5E2Y - chains A and D of the 6 polymer chains in the assembly; structure by X-ray diffraction, 2.60 A resolution.

Chain A:
Molecule: Hemagglutinin
Source organism: Influenza A virus (A/duck/Egypt/10185SS/2010(H5N1))
UniProt: G8IPF0 (G8IPF0_9INFA); the construct lacks a stretch of the UniProt sequence, so the offset changes along the chain: 11-55 = UniProt 17-61; 56-83 = UniProt 63-90; 84-96 = UniProt 92-104; 97-125 = UniProt 106-134; 2 more segments
Amino-acid sequence (333 residues; row label = number of the first residue in the row; a row labelled like 125A-125B holds insertion residues (125A, then the next letters in order)):
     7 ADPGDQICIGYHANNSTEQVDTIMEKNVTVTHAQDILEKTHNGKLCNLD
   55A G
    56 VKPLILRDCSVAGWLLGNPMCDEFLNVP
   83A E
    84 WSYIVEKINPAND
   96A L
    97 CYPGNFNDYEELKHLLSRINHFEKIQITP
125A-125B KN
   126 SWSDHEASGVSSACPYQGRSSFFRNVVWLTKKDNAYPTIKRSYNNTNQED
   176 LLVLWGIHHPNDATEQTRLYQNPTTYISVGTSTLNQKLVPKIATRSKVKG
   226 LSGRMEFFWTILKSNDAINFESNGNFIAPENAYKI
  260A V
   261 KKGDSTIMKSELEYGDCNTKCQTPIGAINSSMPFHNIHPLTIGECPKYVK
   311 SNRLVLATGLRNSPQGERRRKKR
Disordered / not traced: 7, 325-333
Disulfide bonds: Cys52-Cys277, Cys64-Cys76, Cys97-Cys139, Cys281-Cys305
Glycans and other covalent adducts: glycan linked to Asn169
Differences from the reference sequence: expression tag (7-10); engineered mutation Leu226 (Gln237 in G8IPF0)
What the authors report for this chain:
  - mutagenesis - Q226L: increased binding to LSTc
  - mutagenesis - Q226L: decreased binding to LSTa
  - specificity-determining residues: Leu226 (proposed by the authors, not directly observed)

Chain D:
Molecule: Hemagglutinin
Source organism: Influenza A virus
UniProt: G8IPF0 (G8IPF0_9INFA); residues 2-175 here correspond to UniProt positions 347-520 (UniProt number = residue number + 345)
Amino-acid sequence (180 residues; each row starts with the number of its first residue):
     1 GLFGAIAGFIEGGWQGMVDGWYGYHHSNEQGSGYAADKESTQKAIDGVTN
    51 KVNSIIDKMNTQFEAVGREFNNLERRIENLNKKMEDGFLDVWTYNAELLV
   101 LMENERTLDFHDSNVKNLYDKVRLQLRDNAKELGNGCFEFYHRCDNECME
   151 SVRNGTYDYPQYSEEARLKREEISGRLVPR
Disordered / not traced: 176-180
Disulfide bonds: Cys144-Cys148
Differences from the reference sequence: expression tag (1, 176-180)

How chain A and chain D interact:
Residue-residue contacts - 11 pairs, chain A then chain D:
  Asp104(A) - Leu73(D)
  Glu106(A) - Arg76(D)
  Glu107(A) - Asn72(D)
  Glu107(A) - Leu73(D)
  Glu107(A) - Glu74(D)
  Glu107(A) - Arg75(D)  hydrogen bond (side chain-backbone)
  Glu107(A) - Arg76(D)  salt bridge
  His110(A) - Arg75(D)
  His110(A) - Arg76(D)
  His110(A) - Asn79(D)
  Arg114(A) - Asn79(D)
Also at the interface, not in a pair above, chain A (6 interface residues in all): Trp234

Summary:
The chain A/chain D interface involves 6 residues from each chain; the contacts include 1 hydrogen bond and 1
salt bridge. Polar pairs include Glu107(A)-Arg76(D) and Glu107(A)-Arg75(D). From the paper: Q226L of chain A
increases binding to LSTc; the specificity determinant Leu226(A).
Here chain A is Hemagglutinin (Influenza A virus (A/duck/Egypt/10185SS/2010(H5N1))) and chain D is
Hemagglutinin (Influenza A virus). Entry 5E2Y (Crystal structure of H5 hemagglutinin Q226L mutant from the
influenza virus A/duck/Egypt/10185SS/2010 (H5N1)) was determined by X-ray diffraction together with 5E2Z,
5E30, 5E32, 5E34 and 5E35 from the same study.
